8VBQ - chains H and L; structure by X-ray diffraction, 2.10 A resolution.

== Chain H ==
Name: Bovine Fab Bess7 heavy chain
Source organism: Bos taurus
Notes: antibody fragment or engineered binder
Sequence (272 residues; numbered 1 to 269 plus 3 insertion-coded residues; the number before each row is that of its first residue; a row labelled like 82A-82C holds insertion residues (82A, then the next letters in order)):
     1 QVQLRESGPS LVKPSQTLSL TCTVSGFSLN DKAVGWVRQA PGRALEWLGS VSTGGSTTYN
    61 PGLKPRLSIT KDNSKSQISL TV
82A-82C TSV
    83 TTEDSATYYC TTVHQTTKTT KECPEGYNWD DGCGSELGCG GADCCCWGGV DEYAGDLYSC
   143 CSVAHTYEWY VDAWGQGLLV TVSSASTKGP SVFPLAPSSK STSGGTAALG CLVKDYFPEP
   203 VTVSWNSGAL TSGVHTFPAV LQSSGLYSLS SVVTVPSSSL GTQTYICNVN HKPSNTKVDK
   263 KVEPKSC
Disordered / not traced: 1
Cystine bridges: Cys22-Cys92, Cys105-Cys128, Cys115-Cys127, Cys121-Cys142, Cys126-Cys143, Cys193-Cys249

== Chain L ==
Name: Bovine Fab Bess7 light chain
Source organism: Bos taurus
Notes: antibody fragment or engineered binder
Sequence (216 residues; row label = number of the first residue in the row; note: 1 number in that range is skipped by the numbering (no residue carries it; nothing is unmodelled there); a row labelled like 27A-27B holds insertion residues (27A, then the next letters in order)):
     1 QAVLNQPSS
    11 VSGSLGQRVS ITCSGSS
27A-27B SN
    28 VGNGYVSWYQ LIPGSAPRTL IYGDTSRASG VPDRFSGSRS GNTATLTISS LQAEDEADYF
    88 CASAEDSS
95A-95B SN
    96 AVFGSGTTLT V
  106A L
   107 GQPKAAPSVT LFPPSSEELQ ANKATLVCLI SDFYPGAVTV AWKADSSPVK AGVETTTPSK
   167 QSNNKYAASS YLSLTPEQWK SHRSYSCQVT HEGSTVEKTV APTECS
Disordered / not traced: 212
Cystine bridges: Cys23-Cys88, Cys134-Cys193

== Interface between chain H and chain L ==
Residue-residue contacts (79; chain H residue first):
  Val37(H) - Phe98(L)  hydrophobic
  Gln39(H) - Leu38(L)
  Gln39(H) - Phe87(L)
  Ala44(H) - Phe87(L)  hydrophobic
  Ala44(H) - Gly99(L)
  Leu45(H) - Phe87(L)
  Leu45(H) - Phe98(L)
  Glu46(H) - Gln1(L)
  Trp47(H) - Ser95A(L)
  Trp47(H) - Asn95B(L)
  Trp47(H) - Ala96(L)
  Trp47(H) - Phe98(L)
  Thr58(H) - Ser95A(L)
  Pro61(H) - Asn95B(L)
  Tyr91(H) - Pro44(L)
  Gln97(H) - Ser95(L)
  Gln97(H) - Ser95A(L)
  Thr98(H) - Ser95(L)  hydrogen bond (backbone-side chain)
  Thr99(H) - Ser95(L)
  Tyr149(H) - Asn30(L)
  Tyr149(H) - Tyr32(L)
  Tyr149(H) - Ala91(L)  hydrophobic
  Tyr149(H) - Asp93(L)
  Tyr149(H) - Ser94(L)
  Tyr149(H) - Ser95(L)
  Glu150(H) - Tyr32(L)
  Glu150(H) - Ser95(L)  hydrogen bond (backbone-side chain)
  Trp151(H) - Tyr32(L)
  Trp151(H) - Tyr36(L)
  Trp151(H) - Ala89(L)  hydrophobic
  Trp151(H) - Ser95(L)
  Trp151(H) - Ala96(L)
  Trp151(H) - Phe98(L)  hydrophobic
  Tyr152(H) - Tyr32(L)
  Tyr152(H) - Tyr36(L)
  Tyr152(H) - Tyr49(L)  hydrophobic
  Val153(H) - Tyr36(L)  hydrogen bond (backbone-side chain)
  Val153(H) - Thr46(L)  hydrogen bond (backbone-side chain)
  Trp156(H) - Tyr36(L)  hydrophobic
  Trp156(H) - Pro44(L)
  Trp156(H) - Thr46(L)  hydrogen bond
  Gly157(H) - Ala43(L)
  Phe175(H) - Ser121(L)
  Phe175(H) - Glu123(L)
  Phe175(H) - Glu124(L)
  Pro176(H) - Ser121(L)
  Pro176(H) - Glu123(L)
  Leu177(H) - Phe118(L)
  Leu177(H) - Val133(L)  hydrophobic
  Ala178(H) - Phe118(L)
  Lys182(H) - Glu210(L)  salt bridge
  Ala190(H) - Thr116(L)
  Ala190(H) - Phe118(L)
  Leu194(H) - Tyr177(L)  hydrophobic
  Lys196(H) - Glu124(L)  salt bridge
  Lys196(H) - Lys129(L)
  Lys196(H) - Thr131(L)
  His217(H) - Ser165(L)
  His217(H) - Lys166(L)
  His217(H) - Gln167(L)
  His217(H) - Ala173(L)
  Phe219(H) - Leu135(L)  hydrophobic
  Phe219(H) - Ile136(L)
  Phe219(H) - Ala173(L)  hydrophobic
  Phe219(H) - Ala174(L)
  Phe219(H) - Ser175(L)
  Pro220(H) - Thr162(L)
  Pro220(H) - Ser165(L)
  Val222(H) - Thr162(L)
  Val222(H) - Tyr177(L)  hydrophobic
  Leu231(H) - Tyr177(L)
  Ser232(H) - Val133(L)
  Ser232(H) - Leu135(L)
  Ser232(H) - Tyr177(L)  hydrogen bond
  Val234(H) - Leu135(L)  hydrophobic
  Lys262(H) - Glu123(L)  salt bridge
  Lys267(H) - Pro119(L)
  Cys269(H) - Glu210(L)  hydrogen bond (side chain-backbone)
  Cys269(H) - Cys211(L)  hydrophobic
Interface residues without a listed pair, chain H (49 interface residues in all): Arg43, Tyr59, Asn60, Thr148, Asp154, Gln158, Ser183, Leu191, Asp197, Ala221, Leu223, Gln224
Interface residues without a listed pair, chain L (49 interface residues in all): Gly31, Ser34, Arg45, Ser100, Glu160, Thr161, Thr163, Ser179

== Summary ==
The chain H/chain L interface involves 49 residues from each chain, with 7 hydrogen bonds and 3 salt bridges.
Among the polar pairs are Lys182(H)-Glu210(L), Lys196(H)-Glu124(L) and Lys262(H)-Glu123(L).
Chain H is Bovine Fab Bess7 heavy chain and chain L is Bovine Fab Bess7 light chain, both from Bos taurus; the
structure, Structure of bovine anti-HIV Fab Bess7, was determined by X-ray diffraction together with 8TQ1,
8V4I, 8VBJ, 8VBK, 8VBL, 8VBM and 4 further entries from the same study.
